PDB entry 3NIF | X-ray diffraction, 2.40 A resolution | chains A and L of the 4 polymer chains in the assembly

Chain A:
Protein: Integrin alphaIIB beta3
Organism: Homo sapiens
Notes: fragment: Integrin alpha-IIb, residues 32-488
UniProt: P08514 (ITA2B_HUMAN); residues 1-457 here correspond to UniProt positions 32-488 (UniProt number = residue number + 31)
Chain sequence (457 residues; row label = number of the first residue in the row):
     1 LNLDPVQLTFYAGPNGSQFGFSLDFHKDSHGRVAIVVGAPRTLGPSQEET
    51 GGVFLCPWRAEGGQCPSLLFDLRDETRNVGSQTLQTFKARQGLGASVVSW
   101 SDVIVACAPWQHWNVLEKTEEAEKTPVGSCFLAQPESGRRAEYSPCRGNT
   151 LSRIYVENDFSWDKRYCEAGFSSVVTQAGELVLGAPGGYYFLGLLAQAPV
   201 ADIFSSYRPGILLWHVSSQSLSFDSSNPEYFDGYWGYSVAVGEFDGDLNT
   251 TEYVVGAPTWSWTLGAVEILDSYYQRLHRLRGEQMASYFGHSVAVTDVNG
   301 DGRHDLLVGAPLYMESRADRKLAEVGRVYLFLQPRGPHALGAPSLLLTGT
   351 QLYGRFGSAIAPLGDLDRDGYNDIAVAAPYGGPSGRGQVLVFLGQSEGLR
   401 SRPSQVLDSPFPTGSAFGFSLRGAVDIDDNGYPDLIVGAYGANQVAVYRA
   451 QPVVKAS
Disordered / not traced: 455-457
Disulfides: Cys56-Cys65, Cys107-Cys130, Cys146-Cys167
Curated features (UniProtKB/Swiss-Prot):
  - binding site (Ca(2+)): Glu243, Asp245, Asp247, Thr250, Glu252, Asp297, Asn299, Asp301, Arg303, Asp305, Asp365, Asp367, Asp369, Tyr371, Asp373, Asp426, Asp428, Asn430, Tyr432, Asp434
  - glycosylation (N-linked (GlcNAc...) asparagine): Asn15, Asn249
From the paper describing this entry:
  - binding site for sulfate ion: Ser225
  - contacts within the chain: Trp162-Asp224 (hydrogen bond)
  - specificity-determining residues: Tyr190, Asp232
  - mutagenesis - Y190F (Kd 80muM), D232H (Kd 1000muM): decreased binding to RUC-1
  - mutagenesis - Y190F, D232H: unchanged binding to Fibrinogen

Chain L:
Protein: Monoclonal antibody 10E5 light chain
Organism: Mus musculus
Notes: antibody fragment or engineered binder
Chain sequence (214 residues; each row starts with the number of its first residue):
     1 DILMTQSPSSMSVSLGDTVSITCHASQGISSNIGWLQQKPGKSFMGLIYY
    51 GTNLVDGVPSRFSGSGSGADYSLTISSLDSEDFADYYCVQYAQLPYTFGG
   101 GTKLEIKRADAAPTVSIFPPSSEQLTSGGASVVCFLNNFYPKDINVKWKI
   151 DGSERQNGVLNSWTDQDSKDSTYSMSSTLTLTKDEYERHNSYTCEATHKT
   201 STSPIVKSFNRNEC
Disulfides: Cys23-Cys88, Cys134-Cys194

Chain A / chain L interface:
Contacting residue pairs - 19 pairs, chain A then chain L:
  Arg77(A) - Asn32(L)  hydrogen bond
  Arg77(A) - Tyr50(L)
  Arg77(A) - Tyr91(L)
  Asn78(A) - Ser30(L)
  Asn78(A) - Asn32(L)  hydrogen bond (backbone-side chain)
  Val79(A) - Asn32(L)
  Val79(A) - Tyr91(L)
  Val79(A) - Ala92(L)
  Gly80(A) - Tyr91(L)  hydrogen bond (backbone-backbone)
  Gly80(A) - Ala92(L)  hydrogen bond (backbone-backbone)
  Gly80(A) - Leu94(L)
  Ser81(A) - Ala92(L)  hydrogen bond (backbone-backbone)
  Ser81(A) - Gln93(L)
  Ser81(A) - Leu94(L)  hydrogen bond (side chain-backbone)
  Arg208(A) - Tyr49(L)
  Arg208(A) - Asn53(L)
  Pro209(A) - Tyr50(L)
  Gly210(A) - Tyr50(L)
  Ile211(A) - Tyr50(L)  hydrophobic
Also at the interface, not in a pair above, chain L (10 interface residues in all): Asp56

Overview:
Chain A and chain L form an interface of 9 and 10 residues respectively, with 6 hydrogen bonds. Polar pairs
include Arg77(A)-Asn32(L), Asn78(A)-Asn32(L) and Ser81(A)-Leu94(L). Curated annotation (UniProt) lists 20
Ca2+-binding residues on chain A. From the paper: a binding site for sulfate ion at Ser225(A); Y190F and D232H
of chain A reduce binding to RUC-1.
Chain A is Integrin alphaIIB beta3 (Homo sapiens) and chain L is Monoclonal antibody 10E5 light chain (Mus
musculus); the structure, The Closed Headpiece of Integrin IIb 3 and its Complex with an IIb 3 -Specific
Antagonist ..., was determined by X-ray diffraction together with 3NID and 3NIG from the same study.
